Entry 9CGZ (electron microscopy, 2.69 A resolution); this record covers chains C and E of the 6 polymer chains in the assembly.

# Chain C (and E)
Name: Isoform Fetal-tau of Microtubule-associated protein tau
From: Homo sapiens
Notes: chain E of this document is another copy of the same molecule, construct and numbering; everything in this record applies to it too
UniProtKB: P10636 (TAU_HUMAN), isoform P10636-2; residues 90-441 here correspond to UniProt positions 1-352 (UniProt number = residue number - 89)
Chain sequence (352 residues; numbered 90 to 441; the number before each row is that of its first residue):
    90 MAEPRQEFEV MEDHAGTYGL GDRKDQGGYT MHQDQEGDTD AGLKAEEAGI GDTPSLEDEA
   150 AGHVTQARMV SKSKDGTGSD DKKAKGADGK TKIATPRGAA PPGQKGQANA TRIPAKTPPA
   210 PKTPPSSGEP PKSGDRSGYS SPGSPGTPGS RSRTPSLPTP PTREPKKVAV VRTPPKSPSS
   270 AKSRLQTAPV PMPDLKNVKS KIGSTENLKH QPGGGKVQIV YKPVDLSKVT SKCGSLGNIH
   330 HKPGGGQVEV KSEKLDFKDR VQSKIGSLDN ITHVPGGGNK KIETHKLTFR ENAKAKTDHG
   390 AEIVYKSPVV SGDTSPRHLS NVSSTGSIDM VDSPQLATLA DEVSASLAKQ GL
Disordered / not traced: 90-305, 379-441
UniProt features mapped onto this chain:
  - site (Not glycated): K113, K133
  - modified residue: A91 (N-acetylalanine), Y107 (Phosphotyrosine), Y118 (Phosphotyrosine), T200 (Phosphothreonine)
  - cross-link: K133 (Glycyl lysine isopeptide (Lys-Gly) (interchain with G-Cter in ubiquitin))

# Interface between chain C and chain E
Pairs across the interface - 168 pairs, chain C then chain E:
  V306(C) - V306(E)
  V306(C) - Q307(E)  hydrogen bond (backbone-backbone)
  Q307(C) - Q307(E)
  I308(C) - Q307(E)  hydrogen bond (backbone-backbone)
  I308(C) - I308(E)
  I308(C) - V309(E)  hydrogen bond (backbone-backbone)
  V309(C) - V309(E)
  Y310(C) - V309(E)  hydrogen bond (backbone-backbone)
  Y310(C) - Y310(E)  hydrophobic
  Y310(C) - K311(E)  hydrogen bond (backbone-backbone)
  Y310(C) - P312(E)  hydrophobic
  K311(C) - K311(E)
  K311(C) - V313(E)
  P312(C) - P312(E)
  P312(C) - V313(E)  hydrogen bond (backbone-backbone)
  V313(C) - V313(E)
  D314(C) - V313(E)  hydrogen bond (backbone-backbone)
  D314(C) - D314(E)
  D314(C) - L315(E)  hydrogen bond (backbone-backbone)
  D314(C) - S316(E)
  S316(C) - S316(E)
  S316(C) - K317(E)  hydrogen bond (backbone-backbone)
  K317(C) - K317(E)
  V318(C) - K317(E)  hydrogen bond (backbone-backbone)
  T319(C) - K317(E)
  T319(C) - T319(E)
  S320(C) - T319(E)  hydrogen bond (backbone-backbone)
  S320(C) - S320(E)
  S320(C) - K321(E)  hydrogen bond (backbone-backbone)
  K321(C) - K321(E)
  C322(C) - K321(E)  hydrogen bond (backbone-backbone)
  C322(C) - C322(E)
  C322(C) - G323(E)  hydrogen bond (backbone-backbone)
  G323(C) - G323(E)
  G323(C) - S324(E)
  S324(C) - S324(E)
  L325(C) - C322(E)  hydrophobic
  L325(C) - S324(E)  hydrogen bond (backbone-backbone)
  L325(C) - L325(E)
  L325(C) - G326(E)  hydrogen bond (backbone-backbone)
  G326(C) - G326(E)
  N327(C) - G326(E)
  N327(C) - N327(E)  hydrogen bond
  I328(C) - N327(E)  hydrogen bond (backbone-backbone)
  I328(C) - I328(E)
  I328(C) - H329(E)  hydrogen bond (backbone-backbone)
  H329(C) - H329(E)
  H330(C) - H329(E)  hydrogen bond (backbone-backbone)
  H330(C) - H330(E)  hydrogen bond
  H330(C) - K331(E)  hydrogen bond (backbone-backbone)
  K331(C) - K331(E)
  P332(C) - K331(E)
  P332(C) - P332(E)
  P332(C) - G333(E)  hydrogen bond (backbone-backbone)
  G334(C) - G333(E)
  G334(C) - G334(E)
  G335(C) - G335(E)
  G335(C) - Q336(E)  hydrogen bond (backbone-backbone)
  Q336(C) - Q336(E)
  V337(C) - Q336(E)  hydrogen bond (backbone-backbone)
  V337(C) - V337(E)
  V337(C) - E338(E)  hydrogen bond (backbone-backbone)
  E338(C) - E338(E)
  E338(C) - K340(E)  salt bridge
  V339(C) - E338(E)  hydrogen bond (backbone-backbone)
  V339(C) - V339(E)
  V339(C) - K340(E)  hydrogen bond (backbone-backbone)
  K340(C) - K340(E)
  S341(C) - K340(E)  hydrogen bond (side chain-backbone)
  S341(C) - S341(E)
  E342(C) - S341(E)
  E342(C) - E342(E)  hydrogen bond (backbone-backbone)
  E342(C) - K343(E)  hydrogen bond (backbone-backbone)
  K343(C) - E342(E)  salt bridge
  K343(C) - K343(E)
  L344(C) - S341(E)
  L344(C) - K343(E)  hydrogen bond (backbone-backbone)
  L344(C) - L344(E)
  L344(C) - D345(E)  hydrogen bond (backbone-backbone)
  D345(C) - D345(E)
  D345(C) - K347(E)  salt bridge
  F346(C) - D345(E)  hydrogen bond (backbone-backbone)
  F346(C) - F346(E)  hydrophobic
  F346(C) - K347(E)  hydrogen bond (backbone-backbone)
  K347(C) - K347(E)
  D348(C) - K347(E)  hydrogen bond (backbone-backbone)
  D348(C) - D348(E)  hydrogen bond (backbone-backbone)
  D348(C) - R349(E)  salt bridge
  R349(C) - D348(E)  hydrogen bond (backbone-backbone)
  R349(C) - R349(E)
  V350(C) - R349(E)
  V350(C) - V350(E)
  V350(C) - Q351(E)  hydrogen bond (backbone-backbone)
  Q351(C) - Q351(E)
  S352(C) - Q351(E)  hydrogen bond (backbone-backbone)
  S352(C) - S352(E)
  S352(C) - K353(E)  hydrogen bond (backbone-backbone)
  K353(C) - K353(E)
  I354(C) - K353(E)  hydrogen bond (backbone-backbone)
  I354(C) - I354(E)
  I354(C) - G355(E)  hydrogen bond (backbone-backbone)
  G355(C) - V337(E)
  G355(C) - G355(E)  hydrogen bond (backbone-backbone)
  G355(C) - S356(E)  hydrogen bond (backbone-backbone)
  S356(C) - S356(E)
  L357(C) - G334(E)
  L357(C) - G335(E)
  L357(C) - Q336(E)
  L357(C) - V337(E)  hydrophobic
  L357(C) - S356(E)  hydrogen bond (backbone-backbone)
  L357(C) - L357(E)
  D358(C) - S356(E)  hydrogen bond
  D358(C) - D358(E)
  N359(C) - H330(E)
  N359(C) - P332(E)
  N359(C) - D358(E)  hydrogen bond (backbone-backbone)
  N359(C) - N359(E)  hydrogen bond
  N359(C) - I360(E)  hydrogen bond (backbone-backbone)
  I360(C) - I360(E)
  T361(C) - I328(E)
  T361(C) - H330(E)
  T361(C) - I360(E)  hydrogen bond (backbone-backbone)
  T361(C) - T361(E)
  T361(C) - H362(E)  hydrogen bond (backbone-backbone)
  H362(C) - H362(E)
  V363(C) - I328(E)  hydrophobic
  V363(C) - H362(E)  hydrogen bond (backbone-backbone)
  V363(C) - V363(E)
  P364(C) - P364(E)
  G365(C) - C322(E)
  G365(C) - L325(E)
  G365(C) - P364(E)  hydrogen bond (backbone-backbone)
  G365(C) - G365(E)
  G366(C) - S320(E)
  G366(C) - G366(E)
  G366(C) - G367(E)  hydrogen bond (backbone-backbone)
  G366(C) - N368(E)
  G367(C) - N368(E)
  N368(C) - V318(E)
  N368(C) - S320(E)
  N368(C) - N368(E)  hydrogen bond
  N368(C) - K369(E)  hydrogen bond (backbone-backbone)
  K369(C) - K369(E)
  K370(C) - D314(E)  salt bridge
  K370(C) - S316(E)
  K370(C) - V318(E)
  K370(C) - K369(E)  hydrogen bond (backbone-backbone)
  K370(C) - K370(E)
  K370(C) - I371(E)  hydrogen bond (backbone-backbone)
  I371(C) - I371(E)
  E372(C) - I371(E)  hydrogen bond (backbone-backbone)
  E372(C) - E372(E)
  E372(C) - T373(E)  hydrogen bond (backbone-backbone)
  T373(C) - T373(E)
  H374(C) - Y310(E)
  H374(C) - T373(E)  hydrogen bond (backbone-backbone)
  H374(C) - H374(E)
  H374(C) - K375(E)  hydrogen bond (backbone-backbone)
  K375(C) - K375(E)
  L376(C) - I308(E)  hydrophobic
  L376(C) - Y310(E)  hydrophobic
  L376(C) - K375(E)  hydrogen bond (backbone-backbone)
  L376(C) - L376(E)
  L376(C) - T377(E)  hydrogen bond (backbone-backbone)
  T377(C) - T377(E)
  F378(C) - I308(E)  hydrophobic
  F378(C) - T377(E)  hydrogen bond (backbone-backbone)
  F378(C) - F378(E)
Other interface residues (no listed pair), chain C (73 interface residues in all): L315, G333

# In short
Chain C and chain E each contribute 73 residues to their interface; the contacts include 66 hydrogen bonds and
5 salt bridges. Polar pairs include E338(C)-K340(E), K343(C)-E342(E) and D345(C)-K347(E).
Chain C and chain E are both Isoform Fetal-tau of Microtubule-associated protein tau (Homo sapiens); the
structure, Alzheimer's Disease Seeded Mixed 0N4R and 0N3R Tau Fibrils, was determined by electron microscopy
together with 9CGX from the same study.
